PDB entry 8YNM | electron microscopy, 3.49 A resolution | chains H and K of the 11 polymer chains in the assembly

# Chain H (and K)
Name: CASP8 and FADD-like apoptosis regulator subunit p43
Organism: Homo sapiens
Notes: chain K of this document is another copy of the same molecule, construct and numbering; everything in this record applies to it too
Reference sequence: O15519 (CFLAR_HUMAN); numbering as in UniProt (aligned over 1-181)
Amino-acid sequence (181 residues; row label = number of the first residue in the row):
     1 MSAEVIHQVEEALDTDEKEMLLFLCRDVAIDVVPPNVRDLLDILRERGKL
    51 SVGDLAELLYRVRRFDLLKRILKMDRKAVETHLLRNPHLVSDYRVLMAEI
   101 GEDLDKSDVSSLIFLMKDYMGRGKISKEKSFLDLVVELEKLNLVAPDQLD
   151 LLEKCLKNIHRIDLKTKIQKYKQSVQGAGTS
Disordered / not traced: 1, 29-30, 176-181 (chain K: 176-181)

# Chain H / chain K interface
Contacting residue pairs (6):
  Ser110(H) - Arg38(K)  hydrogen bond
  Ser111(H) - Arg38(K)
  Phe114(H) - Ala3(K)
  Arg122(H) - Arg45(K)
  Arg122(H) - Glu46(K)  salt bridge
  His160(H) - Glu11(K)  salt bridge
Interface residues without a listed pair, chain H (7 interface residues in all): Leu115, Asn158
Interface residues without a listed pair, chain K (9 interface residues in all): Glu4, Ile6, His7, Asp42

# Overview
The interface between chain H and chain K involves 7 residues on one side and 9 on the other; the contacts
include 1 hydrogen bond and 2 salt bridges. Polar contacts include Arg122(H)-Glu46(K), His160(H)-Glu11(K) and
Ser110(H)-Arg38(K).
Both chains are CASP8 and FADD-like apoptosis regulator subunit p43 (Homo sapiens). Entry 8YNM (Structure of
the Caspase-8/cFLIP death effector domain assembly) was determined by electron microscopy (same publication as
8YM4, 8YM5, 8YM6, 8YNI, 8YNK, 8YNL and 8YNN).
